Entry 6CUU (X-ray diffraction, 2.99 A resolution); this record covers chains B and D of the 8 polymer chains in the assembly.

Chain B:
Molecule: DNA-directed RNA polymerase subunit alpha
Organism: Thermus thermophilus (strain HB27 / ATCC BAA-163 / DSM 7039)
Notes: EC 2.7.7.6
UniProt: Q72I32 (RPOA_THET2); residue numbers follow UniProt; this construct covers 1-315
Sequence (315 residues; each row starts with the number of its first residue):
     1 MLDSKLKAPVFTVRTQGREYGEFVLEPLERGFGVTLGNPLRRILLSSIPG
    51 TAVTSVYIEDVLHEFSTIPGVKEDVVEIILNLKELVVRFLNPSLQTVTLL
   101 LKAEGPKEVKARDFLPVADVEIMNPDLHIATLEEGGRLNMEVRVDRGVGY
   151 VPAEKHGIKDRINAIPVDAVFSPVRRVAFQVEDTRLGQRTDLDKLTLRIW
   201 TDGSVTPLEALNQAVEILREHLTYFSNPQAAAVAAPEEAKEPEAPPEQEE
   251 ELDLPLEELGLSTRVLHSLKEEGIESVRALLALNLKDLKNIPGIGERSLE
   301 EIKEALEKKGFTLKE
Disordered / not traced: 1-5, 229-315

Chain D:
Molecule: DNA-directed RNA polymerase subunit beta'
Organism: Thermus thermophilus (strain HB27 / ATCC BAA-163 / DSM 7039)
Notes: EC 2.7.7.6
UniProt: Q72HM6 (RPOC_THET2); residues 1-1524 here = UniProt positions 1-1524
Sequence (1524 residues; numbered 1 to 1524; the number before each row is that of its first residue):
     1 MKKEVRKVRIALASPEKIRSWSYGEVEKPETINYRTLKPERDGLFDERIF
    51 GPIKDYECACGKYKRQRFEGKVCERCGVEVTKSIVRRYRMGHIELATPAA
   101 HIWFVKDVPSKIGTLLDLSATELEQVLYFSKYIVLDPKGAILNGVPVEKR
   151 QLLTDEEYRELRYGKQETYPLPPGVDALVKDGEEVVKGQELAPGVVSRLD
   201 GVALYRFPRRVRVEYVKKERAGLRLPLAAWVEKEAYKPGEILAELPEPYL
   251 FRAEEEGVVELKELEEGAFLVLRREDEPVATYFLPVGMTPLVVHGEIVEK
   301 GQPLAEAKGLLRMPRQVRAAQVEAEEEGETVYLTLFLEWTEPKDYRVQPH
   351 MNVVVPEGARVEAGDKIVAAIDPEEEVIAEAEGVVHLHEPASILVVKARV
   401 YPFEDDVEVSTGDRVAPGDVLADGGKVKSDVYGRVEVDLVRNVVRVVESY
   451 DIDARMGAEAIQQLLKELDLEALEKELLEEMKHPSRARRAKARKRLEVVR
   501 AFLDSGNRPEWMILEAVPVLPPDLRPMVQVDGGRFATSDLNDLYRRLINR
   551 NNRLKKLLAQGAPEIIIRNEKRMLQEAVDALLDNGRRGAPVTNPGSDRPL
   601 RSLTDILSGKQGRFRQNLLGKRVDYSGRSVIVVGPQLKLHQCGLPKRMAL
   651 ELFKPFLLKKMEEKGIAPNVKAARRMLERQRDIKDEVWDALEEVIHGKVV
   701 LLNRAPTLHRLGIQAFQPVLVEGQSIQLHPLVCEAFNADFDGDQMAVHVP
   751 LSSFAQAEARIQMLSAHNLLSPASGEPLAKPSRDIILGLYYITQVRKEKK
   801 GAGLEFATPEEALAAHERGEVALNAPIKVAGRETSVGRLKYVFANPDEAL
   851 LAVAHGIVDLQDVVTVRYMGKRLETSPGRILFARIVAEAVEDEKVAWELI
   901 QLDVPQEKNSLKDLVYQAFLRLGMEKTARLLDALKYYGFTFSTTSGITIG
   951 IDDAVIPEEKKQYLEEADRKLLQIEQAYEMGFLTDRERYDQILQLWTETT
  1001 EKVTQAVFKNFEENYPFNPLYVMAQSGARGNPQQIRQLCGLRGLMQKPSG
  1051 ETFEVPVRSSFREGLTVLEYFISSHGARKGGADTALRTADSGYLTRKLVD
  1101 VTHEIVVREADCGTTNYISVPLFQPDEVTRSLRLRKRADIEAGLYGRVLA
  1151 REVEVLGVRLEEGRYLSMDDVHLLIKAAEAGEIQEVPVRSPLTCQTRYGV
  1201 CQKCYGYDLSMARPVSIGEAVGIVAAQSIGEPGTQLTMRTFHTGGVAGAA
  1251 DITQGLPRVIELFEARRPKAKAVISEIDGVVRIEETEEKLSVFVESEGFS
  1301 KEYKLPKEARLLVKDGDYVEAGQPLTRGAIDPHQLLEAKGPEAVERYLVE
  1351 EIQKVYRAQGVKLHDKHIEIVVRQMMKYVEVTDPGDSRLLEGQVLEKWDV
  1401 EALNERLIAEGKTPVAWKPLLMGVTKSALSTKSWLSAASFQNTTHVLTEA
  1451 AIAGKKDELIGLKENVILGRLIPAGTGSDFVRFTQVVDQKTLKAIEEARK
  1501 EAVEAKERPAARRGVKREQPGKQA
Disordered / not traced: 1-2, 1238-1252, 1503-1524
Sequence notes: conflict Arg274 (Gln in Q72HM6), Leu1041 (Met in Q72HM6), Val1313 (Ala in Q72HM6)
Bound ions: Zn2+ site 1: Cys58, Cys60, Cys73, Cys76; Mg2+ site 1: Asp739, Asp741, Asp743; Mg2+ site 2 near Lys840 (its only coordinating residue here); Zn2+ site 2: Cys1112, Cys1194, Cys1201, Cys1204
Curated features (UniProtKB/Swiss-Prot):
  - binding site (Zn(2+)): Cys58, Cys60, Cys73, Cys76, Cys1112, Cys1194, Cys1201, Cys1204
  - binding site (Mg(2+)): Asp739, Asp741, Asp743

Interface between chain B and chain D:
Contacting residue pairs (36):
  Leu45(B) with His855(D)
  Ser46(B) with His855(D)
  His63(B) with Glu810(D), salt bridge
  Phe65(B) with Pro809(D), hydrophobic; Leu839(D)
  Asp74(B) with Arg872(D), salt bridge
  Val76(B) with Val842(D), hydrophobic; Arg872(D)
  Glu77(B) with Arg867(D), salt bridge; Arg872(D), salt bridge
  Leu80(B) with Val842(D); Phe843(D); Ala844(D), hydrophobic; Arg867(D)
  Asn81(B) with Arg867(D), hydrogen bond
  Lys83(B) with Val842(D), hydrogen bond (side chain-backbone); Glu848(D), salt bridge
  Glu84(B) with Ala844(D); Asn845(D), hydrogen bond; Arg867(D), salt bridge
  Tyr150(B) with Phe843(D); Glu848(D), hydrogen bond; His855(D); Ile857(D), hydrophobic
  Pro152(B) with Ile857(D), hydrophobic
  Glu154(B) with Lys840(D), salt bridge
  Val170(B) with Glu848(D); Leu851(D), hydrophobic
  Arg175(B) with Asp847(D)
  Arg176(B) with Asp847(D); Arg884(D); Glu888(D), salt bridge
  Arg185(B) with Glu692(D), salt bridge
  Gln188(B) with Asp685(D), hydrogen bond; Trp688(D)
  Thr190(B) with Glu722(D), hydrogen bond
Interface residues without a listed pair, chain B (27 interface residues in all): Gly149, Asp168, Ser172, Val174, Phe179, Gln180, Arg198
Interface residues without a listed pair, chain D (26 interface residues in all): Asp689, Leu813, Ala852, Ala854, Tyr936

Overview:
The interface between chain B and chain D involves 27 residues on one side and 26 on the other; the contacts
include 6 hydrogen bonds and 9 salt bridges. Polar contacts include His63(B)-Glu810(D), Asp74(B)-Arg872(D) and
Glu77(B)-Arg867(D).
Chain B is DNA-directed RNA polymerase subunit alpha and chain D is DNA-directed RNA polymerase subunit beta',
both from Thermus thermophilus (strain HB27 / ATCC BAA-163 / DSM 7039); the structure, Thermus thermophiles
RNA polymerase in complex with promoter DNA and antibiotic Kanglemycin A, was determined by X-ray diffraction
(same publication as 6CUX).
